PDB entry 9B8V | electron microscopy, 4.00 A resolution | chains I and J of the 10 polymer chains in the assembly

# Chain I (and J)
Protein: Cellulose synthase operon protein B
Organism: Escherichia coli
Notes: chain J of this document is another copy of the same molecule, construct and numbering; everything in this record applies to it too
Reference sequence: P37652 (BCSB_ECOLI); residue numbers follow UniProt; this construct covers 26-779
Sequence (763 residues; each row starts with the number of its first residue):
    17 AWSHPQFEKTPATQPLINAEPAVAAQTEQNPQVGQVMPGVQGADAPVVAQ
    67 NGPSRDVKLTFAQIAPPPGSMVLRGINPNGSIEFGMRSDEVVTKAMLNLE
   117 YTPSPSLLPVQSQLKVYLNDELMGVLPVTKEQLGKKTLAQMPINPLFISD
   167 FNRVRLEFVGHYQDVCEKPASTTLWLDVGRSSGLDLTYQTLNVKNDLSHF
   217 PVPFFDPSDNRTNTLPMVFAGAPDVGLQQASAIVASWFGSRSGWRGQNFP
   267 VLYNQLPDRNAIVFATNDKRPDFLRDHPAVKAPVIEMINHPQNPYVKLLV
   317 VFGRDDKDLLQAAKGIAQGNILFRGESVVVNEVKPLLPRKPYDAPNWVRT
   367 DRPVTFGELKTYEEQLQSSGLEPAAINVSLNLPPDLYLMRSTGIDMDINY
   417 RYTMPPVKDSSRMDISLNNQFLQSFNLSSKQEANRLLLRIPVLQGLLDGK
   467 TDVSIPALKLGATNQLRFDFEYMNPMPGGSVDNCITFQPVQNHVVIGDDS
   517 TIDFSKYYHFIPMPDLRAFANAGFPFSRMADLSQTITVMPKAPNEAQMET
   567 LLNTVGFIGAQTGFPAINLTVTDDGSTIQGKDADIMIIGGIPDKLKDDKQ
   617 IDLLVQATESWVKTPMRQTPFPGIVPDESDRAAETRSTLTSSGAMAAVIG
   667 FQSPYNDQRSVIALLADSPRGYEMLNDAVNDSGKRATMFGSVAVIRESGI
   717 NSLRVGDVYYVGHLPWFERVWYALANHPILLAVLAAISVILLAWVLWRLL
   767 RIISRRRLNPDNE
Not modelled in the structure: 17-66, 445-462, 731-779 (chain J: 17-66, 731-779)
Differences from the reference sequence: expression tag (17-25)
Disulfides: Cys-182/Cys-500

# Interface between chain I and chain J
Contacting residue pairs (133; chain I residue first):
  Val-126(I) with Pro-121(J); Ser-122(J)
  Gln-127(I) with Tyr-178(J); Gln-179(J); Thr-189(J), hydrogen bond (backbone-side chain)
  Gln-129(I) with Pro-121(J); Thr-189(J), hydrogen bond (side chain-backbone); Trp-191(J)
  Lys-131(I) with Trp-191(J)
  Tyr-133(I) with Asp-193(J), hydrogen bond
  Asn-135(I) with Arg-196(J), hydrogen bond (backbone-side chain)
  Asp-136(I) with Pro-84(J); Ser-86(J), hydrogen bond (backbone-side chain); Arg-196(J)
  Glu-137(I) with Gly-195(J)
  Leu-138(I) with Thr-118(J); Trp-191(J), hydrophobic; Asp-193(J)
  Met-139(I) with Lys-152(J)
  Val-141(I) with Gly-150(J); Trp-191(J), hydrophobic
  Phe-163(I) with Arg-196(J); Ser-197(J)
  Val-175(I) with Thr-188(J)
  His-177(I) with Lys-184(J), hydrogen bond; Thr-188(J)
  Gln-179(I) with Lys-184(J), hydrogen bond (backbone-side chain); Val-497(J)
  Asp-180(I) with Gln-179(J), hydrogen bond
  Val-181(I) with Pro-493(J); Gly-494(J); Gly-495(J); Ser-496(J); Cys-500(J), hydrophobic
  Cys-182(I) with Gly-495(J)
  Glu-183(I) with Lys-184(J), salt bridge
  Asp-212(I) with Glu-713(J)
  Ser-214(I) with Arg-712(J), hydrogen bond; Ser-714(J), hydrogen bond
  His-215(I) with Glu-713(J), salt bridge; Ser-714(J), hydrogen bond (backbone-side chain)
  Gln-334(I) with Thr-630(J); Glu-650(J), hydrogen bond; Thr-651(J), hydrogen bond
  Gly-335(I) with Leu-655(J)
  Ile-337(I) with Arg-712(J), hydrogen bond (backbone-side chain); Asn-717(J); Leu-719(J), hydrophobic
  Leu-338(I) with Ser-626(J); Trp-627(J); Val-628(J), hydrophobic; Leu-655(J), hydrophobic; Met-661(J)
  Phe-339(I) with Leu-655(J), hydrophobic; Arg-712(J), hydrogen bond (backbone-side chain)
  Arg-340(I) with Thr-624(J), hydrogen bond (side chain-backbone); Ser-657(J), hydrogen bond; Gly-659(J); Ala-660(J); Met-661(J); Asp-683(J), salt bridge; Arg-712(J)
  Val-344(I) with Leu-655(J), hydrophobic
  Val-345(I) with Leu-655(J); Thr-656(J), hydrogen bond (backbone-backbone)
  Val-346(I) with Thr-654(J)
  Asn-347(I) with Glu-625(J), hydrogen bond; Thr-654(J), hydrogen bond; Leu-655(J); Thr-656(J)
  Glu-348(I) with Arg-652(J), salt bridge; Ser-653(J); Thr-654(J), hydrogen bond (backbone-side chain)
  Val-349(I) with Arg-652(J); Ser-653(J)
  Lys-350(I) with Thr-651(J); Arg-652(J), hydrogen bond (backbone-backbone)
  Pro-351(I) with Thr-651(J)
  Leu-352(I) with Ala-649(J), hydrophobic; Glu-650(J), hydrogen bond (backbone-backbone)
  Leu-353(I) with Met-632(J), hydrophobic; Ala-649(J); Glu-650(J)
  Arg-355(I) with Met-632(J); Glu-650(J), salt bridge
  Asp-359(I) with Arg-633(J), salt bridge
  Pro-361(I) with Arg-633(J)
  Trp-363(I) with Arg-633(J)
  Arg-365(I) with Arg-633(J); Asp-643(J), salt bridge; Asp-646(J), salt bridge
  Arg-368(I) with Asp-643(J), salt bridge
  Gly-373(I) with Phe-637(J)
  Glu-374(I) with Phe-637(J)
  Lys-376(I) with Phe-637(J)
  Glu-379(I) with Phe-637(J)
  Gln-383(I) with Asn-435(J), hydrogen bond (side chain-backbone)
  Arg-417(I) with Gln-436(J); Phe-437(J), hydrogen bond (side chain-backbone); Leu-438(J)
  Tyr-418(I) with Phe-437(J)
  Thr-419(I) with Phe-437(J)
  Met-420(I) with Asn-442(J)
  Pro-422(I) with Asp-425(J)
  Met-492(I) with Met-489(J), hydrophobic
  Asp-498(I) with Ser-496(J)
  Asn-499(I) with Asn-450(J); Arg-451(J); Leu-453(J)
  Cys-500(I) with Gly-494(J); Gly-495(J), hydrogen bond (backbone-backbone)
  Ile-501(I) with Ala-449(J); Asn-450(J)
  Thr-502(I) with Pro-491(J); Met-492(J), hydrogen bond (backbone-backbone)
  Phe-503(I) with Val-423(J), hydrophobic; Ala-449(J), hydrophobic; Met-489(J), hydrophobic; Pro-491(J), hydrophobic
  Gln-504(I) with Tyr-488(J); Met-489(J); Asn-490(J)
  Val-506(I) with Arg-428(J); Tyr-488(J); Met-489(J), hydrophobic
  Gln-507(I) with Arg-428(J), hydrogen bond (backbone-side chain); Glu-487(J), hydrogen bond
  Asn-508(I) with Arg-428(J)
  His-509(I) with Asp-430(J); Phe-437(J); Glu-487(J), salt bridge
  Val-511(I) with Phe-437(J)
  Phe-580(I) with Glu-650(J)
Also at the interface, not in a pair above, chain I (77 interface residues in all): Pro-143, Gly-341, Ser-343, Ala-360, Tyr-378, Leu-463, Pro-493, Gly-495, Asp-515
Also at the interface, not in a pair above, chain J (84 interface residues in all): Arg-90, Ser-120, Cys-182, Ser-426, Gln-439, Ser-440, Glu-448, Leu-452, Leu-474, Asn-499, Thr-635, Gly-639, Val-710

# In short
Chain I and chain J form an interface of 77 and 84 residues respectively, with 29 hydrogen bonds and 10 salt
bridges. Among the polar pairs are Glu-183(I)/Lys-184(J), His-215(I)/Glu-713(J) and Arg-340(I)/Asp-683(J).
Both chains are Cellulose synthase operon protein B (Escherichia coli). Entry 9B8V (AlphaFold2 informed
cryo-EM model of the E. coli cellulose synthase BcsAG3B6 complex) was determined by electron microscopy (same
publication as 9B87, 9B8A, 9B8H and 9B8I).
